2ACJ - chains E and B of the 6 polymer chains in the assembly; structure by X-ray diffraction, 2.60 A resolution.

[Chain E]
Molecule: 17-nt DNA strand
Sequence (17 nucleotides; row label = number of the first residue in the row):
     1 GTCGCGCGCCATAAACC

[Chain B]
Molecule: Double-stranded RNA-specific adenosine deaminase
Organism: Homo sapiens
Notes: EC 3.5.4.-; fragment: Zalpha domain, ADAR1
Reference sequence: P55265 (DSRAD_HUMAN); numbering as in UniProt (aligned over 140-202)
Chain sequence (66 residues; numbered -3 to 202; 140 numbers in that range are skipped by the numbering (no residue carries them; nothing is unmodelled there); the number before each row is that of its first residue; numbers below 1 keep their minus sign (Ser-3 is residue -3)):
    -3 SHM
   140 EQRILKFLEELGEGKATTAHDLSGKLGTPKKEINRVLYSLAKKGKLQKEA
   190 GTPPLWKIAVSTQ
Disordered / not traced: -3
Construct notes: cloning artifact (-3 to -1)

[How chain E and chain B interact]
Pairs across the interface (16):
  DC5(E) - Thr191(B)  phosphate contact
  DG6(E) - Thr191(B)  phosphate contact
  DG6(E) - Pro192(B)  phosphate contact
  DG6(E) - Pro193(B)  phosphate contact
  DC7(E) - Asn173(B)  sugar contact
  DC7(E) - Tyr177(B)  hydrogen bond to the phosphate
  DC7(E) - Pro193(B)  phosphate contact
  DG8(E) - Lys169(B)  salt bridge to the phosphate
  DG8(E) - Lys170(B)  phosphate contact
  DG8(E) - Asn173(B)  hydrogen bond to the phosphate
  DG8(E) - Arg174(B)  phosphate contact
  DG8(E) - Tyr177(B)  base contact
  DC9(E) - Lys170(B)  salt bridge to the phosphate
  DC9(E) - Arg174(B)  salt bridge to the phosphate
  DC10(E) - Lys170(B)  salt bridge to the phosphate
  DC10(E) - Arg174(B)  base contact
Also at the interface, not in a pair above, chain B (9 interface residues in all): Gly190

[In short]
The interface between chain E and chain B involves 6 residues on one side and 9 on the other, with 2 hydrogen
bonds and 4 salt bridges. Polar contacts include DC7(E)-Tyr177(B), DG8(E)-Asn173(B) and DG8(E)-Lys169(B).
Chain E is a 17-nt DNA strand and chain B is Double-stranded RNA-specific adenosine deaminase (Homo sapiens);
the structure, Crystal structure of the B/Z junction containing DNA bound to Z-DNA binding proteins, was
determined by X-ray diffraction.
